PDB entry 5S5A | X-ray diffraction, 2.35 A resolution | chains A and E of the 6 polymer chains in the assembly

Chain A:
Name: Tubulin alpha-1B chain
From: Bos taurus
UniProt: P81947 (TBA1B_BOVIN); residues 1-451 here = UniProt positions 1-451
Amino-acid sequence (451 residues; numbered 1 to 451; the number before each row is that of its first residue):
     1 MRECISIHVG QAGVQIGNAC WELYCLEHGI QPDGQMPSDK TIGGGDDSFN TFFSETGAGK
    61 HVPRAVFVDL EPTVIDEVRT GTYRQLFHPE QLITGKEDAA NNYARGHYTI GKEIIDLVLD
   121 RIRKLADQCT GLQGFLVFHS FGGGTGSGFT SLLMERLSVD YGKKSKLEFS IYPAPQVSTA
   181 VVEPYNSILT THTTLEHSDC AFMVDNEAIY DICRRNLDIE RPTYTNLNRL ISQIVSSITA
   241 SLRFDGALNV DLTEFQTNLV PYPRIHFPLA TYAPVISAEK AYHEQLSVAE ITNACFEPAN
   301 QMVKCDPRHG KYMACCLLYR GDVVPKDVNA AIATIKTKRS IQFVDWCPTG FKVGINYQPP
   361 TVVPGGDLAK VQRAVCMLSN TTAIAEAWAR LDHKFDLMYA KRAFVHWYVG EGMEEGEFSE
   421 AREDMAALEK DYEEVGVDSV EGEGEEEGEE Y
Disordered / not traced: 439-451
Bound ions: Ca2+: D39, T41, G44, E55
Small-molecule neighbours: GTP (guanosine-5'-triphosphate): G10, Q11, A12, Q15, I16, D69, D98, A99, A100, N101, S140, G142, G143, G144, T145, G146, I171, P173, V177, S178, E183, N206, Y224, L227, N228, I231

Chain E:
Name: Stathmin-4
From: Rattus norvegicus
UniProt: P63043 (STMN4_RAT); residues 5-145 here correspond to UniProt positions 49-189 (UniProt number = residue number + 44)
Amino-acid sequence (143 residues; row label = number of the first residue in the row):
     3 MADMEVIELN KCTSGQSFEV ILKPPSFDGV PEFNASLPRR RDPSLEEIQK KLEAAEERRK
    63 YQEAELLKHL AEKREHEREV IQKAIEENNN FIKMAKEKLA QKMESNKENR EAHLAAMLER
   123 LQEKDKHAEE VRKNKELKEE ASR
Disordered / not traced: 3-5, 29-43, 144-145
Sequence notes: initiating methionine (3); expression tag (4)
Small-molecule neighbours: N-(4-methoxyphenyl)glycinamide (WZY): R112, H115, L116, M119, R122

Interface between chain A and chain E:
Contacting residue pairs - 59 pairs, chain A then chain E:
  H107(A) with L54(E)
  Y108(A) with A57(E), hydrophobic; R61(E)
  T109(A) with R61(E), hydrogen bond
  K112(A) with E58(E), salt bridge
  E113(A) with E58(E)
  L152(A) with I50(E), hydrophobic
  E155(A) with P45(E); I50(E); K53(E), salt bridge
  R156(A) with L47(E); I50(E)
  S158(A) with D44(E)
  V159(A) with P45(E)
  E196(A) with D44(E)
  H197(A) with D44(E), salt bridge; P45(E)
  D245(A) with C14(E); S16(E), hydrogen bond (backbone-side chain)
  A247(A) with N12(E); S19(E)
  L248(A) with S19(E)
  P325(A) with Q18(E); F20(E), hydrophobic
  N329(A) with M6(E); V8(E); F20(E)
  K336(A) with L24(E)
  D345(A) with P27(E); S28(E), hydrogen bond (backbone-backbone)
  C347(A) with P27(E)
  P348(A) with K25(E)
  T349(A) with I23(E); L24(E), hydrogen bond (backbone-backbone); K25(E), hydrogen bond (backbone-backbone)
  G350(A) with V22(E)
  F351(A) with E21(E); V22(E), hydrogen bond (backbone-backbone); L24(E), hydrophobic
  K352(A) with F20(E); E21(E), salt bridge
  V353(A) with S19(E); F20(E), hydrogen bond (backbone-backbone)
  G354(A) with Q18(E)
  I355(A) with G17(E); Q18(E), hydrogen bond (backbone-backbone)
  N356(A) with S16(E)
  Y357(A) with T15(E); S16(E), hydrogen bond (backbone-backbone); G17(E); Q18(E), hydrogen bond
  V409(A) with Q64(E), hydrogen bond (backbone-side chain)
  G410(A) with R61(E); Q64(E)
  E411(A) with R61(E), hydrogen bond (backbone-side chain)
  G412(A) with A57(E); R60(E), hydrogen bond (backbone-side chain); R61(E)
  E414(A) with R60(E), salt bridge
Other interface residues (no listed pair), chain A (39 interface residues in all): G246, V328, I332, W346
Other interface residues (no listed pair), chain E (32 interface residues in all): P26, S46, Q51, E55

Summary:
39 residues of chain A and 32 residues of chain E are in contact; the contacts include 13 hydrogen bonds and 5
salt bridges. Polar pairs include K112(A)-E58(E), E155(A)-K53(E) and H197(A)-D44(E). Ligands of chain A: GTP.
Chain E binds N-(4-methoxyphenyl)glycinamide.
Chain A is Tubulin alpha-1B chain (Bos taurus) and chain E is Stathmin-4 (Rattus norvegicus); the structure,
Tubulin-Z1449748885-complex, was determined by X-ray diffraction together with 5S4L, 5S4M, 5S4N, 5S4O, 5S4P,
5S4Q and 52 further entries from the same study.
